Entry 5OJQ (electron microscopy, 3.70 A resolution); this record covers chains A and i of the 54 polymer chains in the assembly.

# Chain A (and i)
Protein: Type VI secretion protein
Organism: Vibrio cholerae
Notes: chain i of this document is another copy of the same molecule, construct and numbering; everything in this record applies to it too
Reference sequence: A0A085SGI6 (A0A085SGI6_VIBCL); residues 17-489 here correspond to UniProt positions 16-488 (UniProt number = residue number - 1)
Amino-acid sequence (473 residues; row label = number of the first residue in the row):
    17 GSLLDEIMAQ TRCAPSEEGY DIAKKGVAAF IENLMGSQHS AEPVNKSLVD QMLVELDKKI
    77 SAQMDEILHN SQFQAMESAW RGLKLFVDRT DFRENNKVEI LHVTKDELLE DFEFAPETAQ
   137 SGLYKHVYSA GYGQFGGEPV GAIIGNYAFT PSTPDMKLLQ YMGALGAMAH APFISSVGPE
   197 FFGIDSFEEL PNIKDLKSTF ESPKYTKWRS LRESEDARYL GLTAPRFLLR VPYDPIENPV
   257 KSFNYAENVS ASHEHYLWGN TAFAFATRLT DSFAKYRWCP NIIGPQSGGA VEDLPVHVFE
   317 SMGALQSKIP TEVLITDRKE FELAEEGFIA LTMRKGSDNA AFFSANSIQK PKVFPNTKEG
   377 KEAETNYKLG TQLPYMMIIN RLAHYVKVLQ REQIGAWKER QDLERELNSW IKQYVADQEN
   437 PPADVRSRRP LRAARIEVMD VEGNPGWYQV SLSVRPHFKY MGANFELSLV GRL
Sequence notes: conflict Cys29 (Ile28 in A0A085SGI6)

# Interface between chain A and chain i
Pairs across the interface - 5 pairs, chain A then chain i:
  Thr27(A) - Asp201(i)
  Arg28(A) - Gly199(i)  hydrogen bond (side chain-backbone)
  Arg28(A) - Lys220(i)
  Cys29(A) - Lys220(i)
  Asp309(A) - Thr373(i)
Other interface residues (no listed pair), chain A (6 interface residues in all): Glu34, Ile38
Other interface residues (no listed pair), chain i (7 interface residues in all): Ser168, Thr169, Pro219

# Summary
The interface between chain A and chain i involves 6 residues on one side and 7 on the other, with 1 hydrogen
bond. Its one hydrogen-bonded contact is Arg28(A)-Gly199(i).
Chain A and chain i are both Type VI secretion protein (Vibrio cholerae); the structure, The modeled structure
of of wild type extended type VI secretion system sheath/tube complex in vibrio ..., was determined by
electron microscopy together with 5MXN and 5MYU from the same study.
